5BXP - chain A; structure by X-ray diffraction, 1.70 A resolution.

[Chain A]
Name: Lacto-N-biosidase
Source organism: Bifidobacterium bifidum JCM 1254
Notes: EC 3.2.1.140
Reference sequence: B3TLD6 (B3TLD6_BIFBI); residues 41-663 here = UniProt positions 41-663
Amino-acid sequence (644 residues; each row starts with the number of its first residue):
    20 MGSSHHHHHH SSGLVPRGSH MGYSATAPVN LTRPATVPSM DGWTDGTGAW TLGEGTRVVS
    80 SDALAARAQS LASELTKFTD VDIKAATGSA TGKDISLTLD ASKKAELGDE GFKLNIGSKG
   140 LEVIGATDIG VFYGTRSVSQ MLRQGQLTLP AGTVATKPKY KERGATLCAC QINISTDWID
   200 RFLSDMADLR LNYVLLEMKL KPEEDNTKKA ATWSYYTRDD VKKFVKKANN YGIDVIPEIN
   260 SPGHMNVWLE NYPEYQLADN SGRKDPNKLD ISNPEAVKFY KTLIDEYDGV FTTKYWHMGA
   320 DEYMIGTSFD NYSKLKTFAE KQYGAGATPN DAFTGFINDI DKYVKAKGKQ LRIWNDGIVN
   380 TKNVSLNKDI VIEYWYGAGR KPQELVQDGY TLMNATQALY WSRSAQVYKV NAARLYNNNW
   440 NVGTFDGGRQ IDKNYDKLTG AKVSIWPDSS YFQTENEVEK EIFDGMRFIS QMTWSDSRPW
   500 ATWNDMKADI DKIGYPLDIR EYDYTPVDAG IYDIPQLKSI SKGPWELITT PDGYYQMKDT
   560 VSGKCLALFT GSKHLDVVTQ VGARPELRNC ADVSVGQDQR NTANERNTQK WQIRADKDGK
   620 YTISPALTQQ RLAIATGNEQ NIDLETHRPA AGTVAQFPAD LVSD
Disordered / not traced: 20-27
Disulfide bonds: Cys187-Cys189, Cys564-Cys589
Sequence notes: initiating methionine (20); expression tag (21-40)
From the paper describing this entry:
  - binding site for N-acetylglucosaminono-1,5-lactone (Z)-oxime: Glu321, Asp467
  - catalytic residues: Glu321 (citing earlier work)
  - binding site for N-acetylglucosaminono-1,5-lactone (Z)-oxime: Tyr427 (from molecular simulation)
  - binding site for sulfate ion: Ala424, Val426 (from molecular simulation)

[Overview]
From the paper: the catalytic residue Glu321; a binding site for N-acetylglucosaminono-1,5-lactone (Z)-oxime
at Glu321, Asp467 and Tyr427.
Chain A is Lacto-N-biosidase (Bifidobacterium bifidum JCM 1254); the structure, LNBase in complex with
LNB-LOGNAc, was determined by X-ray diffraction together with 5BXR, 5BXS and 5BXT from the same study.
